Entry 3JRA (X-ray diffraction, 3.11 A resolution); this record covers chains B and C of the 4 polymer chains in the assembly.

Chain B:
Name: DNA-binding protein fis
Source organism: Escherichia coli
UniProtKB: P0A6R3 (FIS_ECOLI); numbering as in UniProt (aligned over 1-98)
Amino-acid sequence (98 residues; each row starts with the number of its first residue):
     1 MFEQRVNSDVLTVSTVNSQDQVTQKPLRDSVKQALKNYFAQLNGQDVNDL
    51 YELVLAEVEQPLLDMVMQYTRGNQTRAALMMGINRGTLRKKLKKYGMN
Curated features (UniProtKB/Swiss-Prot):
  - DNA-binding region: Gln74 to Lys93 (H-T-H motif)
  - region: Asn17 to Gly44 (Required for the stimulation of HIN-mediated recombination)

Chain C:
Molecule: 27-nt DNA strand
Sequence (27 nucleotides; row label = number of the first residue in the row):
     1 AAATTTGGTCATTTCTTAACTAAATTT

Chain B / chain C interface:
Contacting residue pairs (12):
  Gly72(B) - DT6(C)  phosphate contact
  Asn73(B) - DT5(C)  hydrogen bond to the phosphate
  Asn73(B) - DT6(C)  phosphate contact
  Gln74(B) - DT6(C)  hydrogen bond to the phosphate
  Gln74(B) - DG7(C)  hydrogen bond to the phosphate
  Thr75(B) - DT5(C)  sugar contact
  Thr75(B) - DT6(C)  hydrogen bond to the phosphate
  Arg85(B) - DT6(C)  base contact
  Arg85(B) - DG7(C)  hydrogen bond to the base
  Arg85(B) - DG8(C)  base contact
  Arg89(B) - DT6(C)  sugar contact
  Arg89(B) - DG7(C)  salt bridge to the phosphate

Summary:
6 residues of chain B face 4 of chain C across their interface, with 5 hydrogen bonds and 1 salt bridge. Among
the polar pairs are Arg85(B)-DG7(C), Asn73(B)-DT5(C) and Gln74(B)-DT6(C).
Chain B is DNA-binding protein fis (Escherichia coli) and chain C is a 27-nt DNA strand; the structure,
Crystal structure of Fis bound to 27bp non consensus sequence DNA F6, was determined by X-ray diffraction
(same publication as 3IV5, 3JR9, 3JRB, 3JRC, 3JRD, 3JRE and 4 further entries).
